Entry 6SHD (X-ray diffraction, 2.00 A resolution); this record covers chain A.

Chain A:
Molecule: Alpha-1,6-mannanase
Organism: Salegentibacter sp. Hel_I_6
Amino-acid sequence (390 residues; numbered 2 to 391; the number before each row is that of its first residue):
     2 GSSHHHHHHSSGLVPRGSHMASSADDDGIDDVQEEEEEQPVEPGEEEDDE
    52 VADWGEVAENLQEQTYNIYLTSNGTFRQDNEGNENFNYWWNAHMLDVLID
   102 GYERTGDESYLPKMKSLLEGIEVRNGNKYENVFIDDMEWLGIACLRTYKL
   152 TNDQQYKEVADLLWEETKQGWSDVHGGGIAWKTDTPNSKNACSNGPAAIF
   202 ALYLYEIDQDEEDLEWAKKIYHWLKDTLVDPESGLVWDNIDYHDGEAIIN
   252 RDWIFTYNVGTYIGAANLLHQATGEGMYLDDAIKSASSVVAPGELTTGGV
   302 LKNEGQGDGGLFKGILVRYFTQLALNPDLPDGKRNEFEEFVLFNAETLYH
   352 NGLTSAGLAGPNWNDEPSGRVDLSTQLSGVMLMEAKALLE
Unresolved in the structure: 2-53
Reported in the primary citation:
  - catalytic residues: Asp136, Asp137 (by similarity / conservation)
  - mutagenesis - D136A/D137A: abolished catalytic activity on Man7
  - specificity-determining residues: Trp254 (proposed by the authors, not directly observed)

Overview:
From the paper: catalytic residues Asp136 and Asp137; D136A/D137A abolish catalytic activity on Man7.
Chain A is Alpha-1,6-mannanase (Salegentibacter sp. Hel_I_6); the structure, Structure of the GH76A
alpha-1,6-mannanase from Salegentibacter sp. HEL1_6, was determined by X-ray diffraction together with 6Y8F
and 6SHM from the same study.
